PDB entry 6HZ6 | electron microscopy, 4.30 A resolution (low resolution: residue-level contacts below are approximate; hydrogen-bond / salt-bridge calls are withheld) | chains I and N of the 14 polymer chains in the assembly

== Chain I ==
Molecule: 5-methylcytosine-specific restriction enzyme B
Source organism: Escherichia coli (strain K12)
Notes: EC 3.1.21.-
UniProt: P15005 (MCRB_ECOLI), isoform P15005-2; residues 162-459 here correspond to UniProt positions 1-298 (UniProt number = residue number - 161)
Chain sequence (307 residues; row label = number of the first residue in the row):
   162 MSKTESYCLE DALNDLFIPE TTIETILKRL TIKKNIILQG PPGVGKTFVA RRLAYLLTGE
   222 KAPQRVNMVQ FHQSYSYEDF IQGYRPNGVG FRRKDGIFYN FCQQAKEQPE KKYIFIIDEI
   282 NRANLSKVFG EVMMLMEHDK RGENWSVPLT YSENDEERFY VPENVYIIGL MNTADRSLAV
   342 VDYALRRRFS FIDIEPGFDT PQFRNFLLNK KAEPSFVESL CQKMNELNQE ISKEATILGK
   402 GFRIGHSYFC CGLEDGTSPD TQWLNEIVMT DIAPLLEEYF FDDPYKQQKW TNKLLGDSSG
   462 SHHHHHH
Unresolved in the structure: 162-167, 458-468
Sequence notes: expression tag (460-468)
Bound ions: Mg2+: Thr208 (together with GMP-PNP)
Ligand contacts:
  - GMP-PNP (GNP; phosphoaminophosphonic acid-guanylate ester), molecule 1: Asp176, Leu177, Phe178, Pro202, Pro203, Gly204, Val205, Gly206, Lys207, Thr208, Phe209, Asp279, Glu280, Asn333, His407, Ser408, Cys411, Cys412
  - GMP-PNP (GNP), molecule 2: Glu298, Asp300, Lys301, Ala345, Arg348, Arg349
From the paper describing this entry:
  - mutagenesis - R348A: decreased catalytic activity
  - mutagenesis - R283A: abolished catalytic activity on GTP (citing earlier work)

== Chain N ==
Molecule: Protein McrC
Source organism: Escherichia coli (strain K12)
UniProt: P15006 (MCRC_ECOLI); residues 1-348 here = UniProt positions 1-348
Chain sequence (348 residues; numbered 1 to 348; the number before each row is that of its first residue):
     1 MEQPVIPVRN IYYMLTYAWG YLQEIKQANL EAIPGNNLLD ILGYVLNKGV LQLSRRGLEL
    61 DYNPNTEIIP GIKGRIEFAK TIRGFHLNHG KTVSTFDMLN EDTLANRIIK STLAILIKHE
   121 KLNSTIRDEA RSLYRKLPGI STLHLTPQHF SYLNGGKNTR YYKFVISVCK FIVNNSIPGQ
   181 NKGHYRFYDF ERNEKEMSLL YQKFLYEFCR RELTSANTTR SYLKWDASSI SDQSLNLLPR
   241 METDITIRSS EKILIVDAKY YKSIFSRRMG TEKFHSQNLY QLMNYLWSLK PENGENIGGL
   301 LIYPHVDTAV KHRYKINGFD IGLCTVNLGQ EWPCIHQELL DIFDEYLK
Unresolved in the structure: 1-2, 22-27, 268-271
From the paper describing this entry:
  - catalytic residues: Asp244, Asp257, Lys259 (proposed by the authors, not directly observed)

== Chain I / chain N interface ==
Contacting residue pairs (25):
  Gln234(I) - Asp97(N)
  Gln234(I) - Leu99(N)
  Glu239(I) - Arg75(N)
  Tyr245(I) - Phe78(N)
  Arg246(I) - Ile72(N)
  Arg246(I) - Gly74(N)
  Pro247(I) - Ile72(N)
  Phe252(I) - Ile76(N)
  Arg283(I) - Tyr62(N)
  Ala284(I) - Tyr62(N)
  Asn285(I) - Tyr62(N)
  Lys288(I) - Asp97(N)
  Tyr312(I) - Arg75(N)
  Arg337(I) - Arg56(N)
  Ser338(I) - Leu58(N)
  Leu339(I) - Leu60(N)
  Thr397(I) - Arg56(N)
  Ile398(I) - Gln52(N)
  Ile398(I) - Arg55(N)
  Ile398(I) - Arg56(N)
  Phe403(I) - Arg56(N)
  Tyr440(I) - Arg55(N)
  Phe442(I) - Arg55(N)
  Asp443(I) - Leu51(N)
  Asp443(I) - Arg55(N)
Interface residues without a listed pair, chain I (25 interface residues in all): Tyr236, Ala335, Asp336, Leu399, Glu439
Interface residues without a listed pair, chain N (15 interface residues in all): Gly57

== Summary ==
25 residues of chain I and 15 residues of chain N are in contact. Ligands of chain I: GMP-PNP. From the paper:
catalytic residues Asp244(N), Asp257(N) and Lys259(N); R348A of chain I reduces catalytic activity.
Here chain I is 5-methylcytosine-specific restriction enzyme B and chain N is Protein McrC, both from
Escherichia coli (strain K12). Entry 6HZ6 (Structure of McrBC without DNA binding domains (Class 2)) was
determined by electron microscopy, deposited together with 6HZ4, 6HZ5, 6HZ7, 6HZ8 and 6HZ9.
